Entry 2HLO (X-ray diffraction, 2.60 A resolution); this record covers chains C and G of the 4 polymer chains in the assembly.

# Chain C
Name: Isoform Gamma-A of Fibrinogen gamma chain
From: Homo sapiens
UniProtKB: P02679 (FIBG_HUMAN), isoform P02679-2; residues 88-411 here correspond to UniProt positions 114-437 (UniProt number = residue number + 26)
Amino-acid sequence (324 residues; row label = number of the first residue in the row):
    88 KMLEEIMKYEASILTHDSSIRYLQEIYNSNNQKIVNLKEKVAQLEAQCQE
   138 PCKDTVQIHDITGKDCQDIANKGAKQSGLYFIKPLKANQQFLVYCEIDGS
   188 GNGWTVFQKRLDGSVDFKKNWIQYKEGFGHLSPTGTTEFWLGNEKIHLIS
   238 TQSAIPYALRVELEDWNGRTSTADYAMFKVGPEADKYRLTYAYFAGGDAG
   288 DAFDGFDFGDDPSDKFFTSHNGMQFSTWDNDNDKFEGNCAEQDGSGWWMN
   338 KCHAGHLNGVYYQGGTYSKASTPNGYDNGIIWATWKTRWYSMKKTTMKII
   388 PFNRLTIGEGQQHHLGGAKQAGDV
Not modelled in the structure: 88-101, 394-411
Cystine bridges: Cys153-Cys182, Cys326-Cys339
Metal / ion sites: Ca2+ site 1: Glu132 (shared with 3 residues of chain B); Ca2+ site 2: Asp294, Gly296, Asp298, Asp301; Ca2+ site 3: Asp318, Asp320, Phe322, Gly324
Swiss-Prot annotation at these positions:
  - region: Thr374 to Glu396 (Gamma-chain polymerization, binding amino end of another fibrin alpha chain)
  - binding site (Ca(2+)): Asp318, Asp320, Phe322, Gly324
  - glycosylation: Asn308 (N-linked (GlcNAc...) asparagine)
  - cross-link: Gln398 (Isoglutamyl lysine isopeptide (Gln-Lys) (interchain with K-432)), Lys406 (Isoglutamyl lysine isopeptide (Lys-Gln) (interchain with Q-424))

# Chain G
Name: Gly-hyp-arg-pro-amide peptide ligand
Amino-acid sequence (5 residues; row label = number of the first residue in the row):
     1 GPRPX
Modified positions: Pro2 (4-hydroxyproline; HYP); NH2 (amino group) at position 5

# How chain C and chain G interact
Contacting residue pairs (16):
  Phe295(C) - Pro2(G)
  Asp298(C) - Pro4(G)
  Asp301(C) - Pro2(G)
  Thr305(C) - Gly1(G)
  Thr305(C) - Pro2(G)
  Phe322(C) - Arg3(G)
  Gln329(C) - Arg3(G)
  Asp330(C) - Arg3(G)  salt bridge
  Lys338(C) - Gly1(G)
  Lys338(C) - Pro2(G)
  Lys338(C) - Arg3(G)  hydrogen bond (backbone-backbone)
  Cys339(C) - Gly1(G)  hydrogen bond (backbone-backbone)
  Cys339(C) - Arg3(G)  hydrogen bond
  His340(C) - Gly1(G)  hydrogen bond (backbone-backbone)
  Tyr363(C) - Arg3(G)
  Asp364(C) - Gly1(G)  hydrogen bond (side chain-backbone)
Other interface residues (no listed pair), chain C (14 interface residues in all): Phe304, Arg375
Other interface residues (no listed pair), chain G (5 interface residues in all): NH2_5

# Summary
14 residues of chain C face 5 of chain G across their interface; the contacts include 5 hydrogen bonds and 1
salt bridge. Among the polar pairs are Asp330(C)-Arg3(G), Cys339(C)-Arg3(G) and Asp364(C)-Gly1(G). Curated
annotation (UniProt) lists 4 Ca2+-binding residues on chain C.
Chain C is Isoform Gamma-A of Fibrinogen gamma chain (Homo sapiens) and chain G is Gly-hyp-arg-pro-amide
peptide ligand; the structure, Crystal Structure of Fragment D-dimer from Human Fibrin Complexed with
Gly-hydroxyPro-Arg-Pro-amide, was determined by X-ray diffraction.
